6O1U - chains A and D of the 4 polymer chains in the assembly; structure by electron microscopy, 2.80 A resolution.

Chain A (and D):
Protein: Transient receptor potential cation channel subfamily V member 5
From: Oryctolagus cuniculus
Notes: chain D of this document is another copy of the same molecule, construct and numbering; everything in this record applies to it too
UniProt: Q9XSM3 (TRPV5_RABIT); residues 1-730 here = UniProt positions 1-730
Sequence (730 residues; numbered 1 to 730; the number before each row is that of its first residue):
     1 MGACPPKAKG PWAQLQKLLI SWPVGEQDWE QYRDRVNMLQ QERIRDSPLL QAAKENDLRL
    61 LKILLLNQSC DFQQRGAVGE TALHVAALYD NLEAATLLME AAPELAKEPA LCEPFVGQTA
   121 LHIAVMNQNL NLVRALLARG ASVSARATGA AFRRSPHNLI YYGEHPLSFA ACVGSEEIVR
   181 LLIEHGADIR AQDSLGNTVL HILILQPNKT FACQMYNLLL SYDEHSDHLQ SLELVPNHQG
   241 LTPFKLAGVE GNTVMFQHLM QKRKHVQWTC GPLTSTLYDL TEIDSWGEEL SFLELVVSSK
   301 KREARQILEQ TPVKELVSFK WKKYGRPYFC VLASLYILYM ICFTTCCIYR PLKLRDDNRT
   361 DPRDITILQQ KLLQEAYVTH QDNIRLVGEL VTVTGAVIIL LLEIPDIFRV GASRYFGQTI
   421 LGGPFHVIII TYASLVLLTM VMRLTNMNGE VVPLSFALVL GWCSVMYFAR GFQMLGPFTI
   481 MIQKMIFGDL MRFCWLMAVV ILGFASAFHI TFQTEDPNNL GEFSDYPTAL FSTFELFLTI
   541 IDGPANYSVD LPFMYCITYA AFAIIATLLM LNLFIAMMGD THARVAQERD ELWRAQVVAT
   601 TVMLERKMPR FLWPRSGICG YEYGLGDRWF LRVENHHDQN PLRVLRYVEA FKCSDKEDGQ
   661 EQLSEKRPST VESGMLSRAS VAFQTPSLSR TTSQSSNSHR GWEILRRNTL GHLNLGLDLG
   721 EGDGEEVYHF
Disordered / not traced: 1-24, 639-730
Sequence notes: engineered mutation Ala-583 (Trp in Q9XSM3)
Curated features (UniProtKB/Swiss-Prot):
  - region: Val-598 to Val-602 (Interaction with S100A10), Ala-650 to Cys-653 (Involved in Ca(2+)-dependent inactivation), Gly-701 to Phe-730 (Involved in Ca(2+)-dependent inactivation)
  - binding site (Ca(2+)): Asp-542
  - modified residue: Thr-685 (Phosphothreonine), Ser-689 (Phosphoserine)
  - glycosylation: Asn-358 (N-linked (GlcNAc...) asparagine)
  - mutagenesis: Phe-425 (F425A: Decreased inhibition by the synthetic drug econazole), Glu-535 (E535A: Minor effects on Ca(2+) permeation), Asp-542 (D542A: Abolishes Ca(2+) permeation and Ca(2+)-dependent current decay; no effect on monovalent cations permeation; D542E/N/M: Attenuates Ca(2+) permeation and Ca(2+)-dependent current decay ...), Asp-550 (D550A: Minor effects on Ca(2+) permeation)
From the paper describing this entry:
  - conformationally variable residues: Asp-542, Ile-575
  - post-translational modification sites: Asn-358 (citing earlier work)

Interface between chain A and chain D:
Contacting residue pairs (137; chain A residue first):
  Gln-267(A) / Asn-37(D)
  Gln-267(A) / Met-38(D)
  Gln-267(A) / Gln-41(D)
  Gln-267(A) / Tyr-89(D)  hydrogen bond (backbone-side chain)
  Trp-268(A) / Asn-37(D)  hydrogen bond
  Trp-268(A) / Gln-41(D)
  Trp-268(A) / Leu-88(D)  hydrophobic
  Trp-268(A) / Tyr-89(D)  hydrophobic
  Thr-269(A) / Leu-88(D)
  Thr-269(A) / Asn-127(D)
  Cys-270(A) / Leu-88(D)  hydrophobic
  Cys-270(A) / Ile-123(D)  hydrophobic
  Cys-270(A) / Met-126(D)
  Cys-270(A) / Asn-127(D)
  Gly-271(A) / Met-126(D)
  Gly-271(A) / Asn-127(D)  hydrogen bond (backbone-side chain)
  Pro-272(A) / Tyr-162(D)
  Leu-273(A) / Leu-159(D)  hydrophobic
  Leu-277(A) / Met-38(D)  hydrophobic
  Lys-323(A) / Glu-26(D)
  Lys-323(A) / Asp-28(D)
  Thr-344(A) / Ser-506(D)
  Thr-344(A) / Tyr-526(D)
  Cys-347(A) / Ile-510(D)
  Cys-347(A) / Gln-513(D)
  Ile-348(A) / Ile-510(D)
  Ile-348(A) / Gln-513(D)  hydrogen bond (backbone-side chain)
  Ile-348(A) / Tyr-526(D)
  Arg-350(A) / Ile-510(D)  hydrogen bond (side chain-backbone)
  Arg-350(A) / Gln-513(D)
  Leu-352(A) / Gln-513(D)
  Leu-352(A) / Thr-514(D)
  Arg-363(A) / Asp-550(D)  salt bridge
  Asp-364(A) / Tyr-547(D)
  Asp-364(A) / Ser-548(D)
  Asp-364(A) / Val-549(D)
  Asp-364(A) / Asp-550(D)  hydrogen bond (backbone-backbone)
  Ile-365(A) / Ser-548(D)
  Ile-365(A) / Val-549(D)
  Ile-365(A) / Asp-550(D)
  Ile-367(A) / Glu-515(D)
  Ile-367(A) / Asp-516(D)  hydrogen bond (backbone-backbone)
  Ile-367(A) / Asn-519(D)
  Ile-367(A) / Val-549(D)  hydrophobic
  Ile-367(A) / Asp-550(D)
  Leu-368(A) / Thr-514(D)
  Leu-368(A) / Glu-515(D)  hydrogen bond (backbone-side chain)
  Gln-369(A) / Thr-514(D)  hydrogen bond (backbone-backbone)
  Gln-369(A) / Glu-515(D)  hydrogen bond (side chain-backbone)
  Gln-369(A) / Asp-516(D)
  Gln-369(A) / Pro-517(D)
  Gln-370(A) / Gln-513(D)  hydrogen bond (side chain-backbone)
  Gln-370(A) / Thr-514(D)  hydrogen bond (backbone-side chain)
  Val-451(A) / Ile-510(D)
  Val-451(A) / Thr-511(D)
  Val-452(A) / Phe-553(D)  hydrophobic
  Ser-455(A) / Ala-507(D)
  Ser-455(A) / Thr-511(D)
  Ser-455(A) / Met-554(D)
  Phe-456(A) / Met-554(D)  hydrophobic
  Leu-458(A) / Gly-503(D)
  Leu-458(A) / Ser-506(D)
  Leu-458(A) / Ile-510(D)  hydrophobic
  Val-459(A) / Gly-503(D)
  Val-459(A) / Phe-504(D)  hydrophobic
  Val-459(A) / Ala-507(D)  hydrophobic
  Trp-462(A) / Val-499(D)
  Trp-462(A) / Leu-502(D)
  Trp-462(A) / Gly-503(D)
  Val-465(A) / Val-499(D)  hydrophobic
  Met-466(A) / Leu-496(D)
  Met-466(A) / Val-499(D)  hydrophobic
  Met-466(A) / Val-500(D)  hydrophobic
  Ala-469(A) / Leu-496(D)  hydrophobic
  Met-474(A) / Met-491(D)
  Met-474(A) / Arg-492(D)
  Leu-475(A) / Arg-492(D)
  Leu-475(A) / Trp-495(D)  hydrophobic
  Leu-475(A) / Leu-496(D)  hydrophobic
  Phe-478(A) / Arg-492(D)
  Phe-478(A) / Phe-493(D)  hydrophobic
  Phe-478(A) / Leu-496(D)  hydrophobic
  Phe-478(A) / Leu-573(D)  hydrophobic
  Phe-478(A) / Met-577(D)  hydrophobic
  Thr-479(A) / Leu-496(D)
  Met-481(A) / Leu-573(D)  hydrophobic
  Ile-482(A) / Leu-573(D)  hydrophobic
  Met-485(A) / Leu-573(D)  hydrophobic
  Ile-486(A) / Ile-565(D)  hydrophobic
  Ile-486(A) / Leu-569(D)  hydrophobic
  Leu-490(A) / Ile-564(D)  hydrophobic
  Leu-490(A) / Leu-569(D)  hydrophobic
  Gly-521(A) / Tyr-547(D)
  Glu-522(A) / Tyr-547(D)
  Phe-531(A) / Cys-556(D)
  Phe-531(A) / Tyr-559(D)  hydrophobic
  Phe-531(A) / Ala-560(D)  hydrophobic
  Ser-532(A) / Tyr-547(D)
  Phe-534(A) / Ala-560(D)
  Phe-534(A) / Ile-564(D)  hydrophobic
  Glu-535(A) / Tyr-547(D)
  Glu-535(A) / Tyr-559(D)
  Leu-538(A) / Ala-563(D)  hydrophobic
  Leu-538(A) / Leu-568(D)  hydrophobic
  Ile-540(A) / Thr-539(D)
  Ile-540(A) / Asp-542(D)
  Ile-540(A) / Gly-543(D)  hydrogen bond (backbone-backbone)
  Ile-540(A) / Tyr-559(D)
  Ile-540(A) / Ala-563(D)  hydrophobic
  Ile-540(A) / Thr-567(D)
  Ile-541(A) / Ala-545(D)  hydrophobic
  Ile-541(A) / Tyr-547(D)
  Asp-542(A) / Asp-542(D)
  Leu-571(A) / Leu-568(D)  hydrophobic
  Phe-574(A) / Leu-568(D)  hydrophobic
  Ile-575(A) / Asn-572(D)
  Met-578(A) / Leu-568(D)
  Met-578(A) / Asn-572(D)
  His-582(A) / Ala-576(D)  hydrogen bond (side chain-backbone)
  His-582(A) / Met-577(D)
  His-582(A) / Asp-580(D)  salt bridge
  Ile-618(A) / Met-38(D)  hydrophobic
  Glu-622(A) / Arg-35(D)  salt bridge
  Glu-622(A) / Glu-42(D)
  Tyr-623(A) / Arg-35(D)  hydrogen bond
  Tyr-623(A) / Met-38(D)  hydrophobic
  Tyr-623(A) / Leu-39(D)  hydrophobic
  Tyr-623(A) / Glu-42(D)
  Gly-624(A) / Arg-45(D)  hydrogen bond (backbone-side chain)
  Leu-625(A) / Met-38(D)  hydrophobic
  Arg-632(A) / Asp-34(D)  salt bridge
  Arg-632(A) / Asn-37(D)
  Glu-634(A) / Arg-33(D)  salt bridge
  Glu-634(A) / Leu-159(D)
  Asn-635(A) / Leu-159(D)
  His-636(A) / Leu-159(D)
  His-636(A) / Ile-160(D)
Other interface residues (no listed pair), chain A (70 interface residues in all): Phe-319, Lys-371, Phe-493, Gly-579, Ala-583, Ala-586
Other interface residues (no listed pair), chain D (70 interface residues in all): Gln-31, Lys-54, His-509, Leu-551, Pro-552, Met-570

In short:
The chain A/chain D interface involves 70 residues from each chain; the contacts include 16 hydrogen bonds and
5 salt bridges. Polar pairs include Arg-363(A)/Asp-550(D), His-582(A)/Asp-580(D) and Glu-622(A)/Arg-35(D).
UniProt lists Ca2+-binding residue Asp-542(A) and 4 mutagenesis sites on chain A. From the paper: a
modification site at Asn-358(A); conformational variability at Asp-542(A) and Ile-575(A).
Chain A and chain D are both Transient receptor potential cation channel subfamily V member 5 (Oryctolagus
cuniculus); the structure, Cryo-EM structure of TRPV5 W583A in nanodisc, was determined by electron microscopy
(same publication as 6O1N, 6O1P and 6O20).
